9EHL - chains A and D of the 18 polymer chains in the assembly; structure by electron microscopy, 3.90 A resolution.

# Chain A
Protein: HIV-1 BG505 SOSIP gp120, Envelope glycoprotein gp120
From: Human immunodeficiency virus 1
Reference sequence: Q2N0S5 (Q2N0S5_HV1); the construct lacks a stretch of the UniProt sequence and is renumbered around it, so the offset changes along the chain: 33-141 = UniProt 32-140; 150-185 = UniProt 141-176; 187-309 = UniProt 186-308; 312-321 = UniProt 309-318; 2 more segments
Sequence (506 residues; each row starts with the number of its first residue; note: 12 numbers in that range are skipped by the numbering (no residue carries them; nothing is unmodelled there); a row labelled like 185A-185I holds insertion residues (185A, then the next letters in order)):
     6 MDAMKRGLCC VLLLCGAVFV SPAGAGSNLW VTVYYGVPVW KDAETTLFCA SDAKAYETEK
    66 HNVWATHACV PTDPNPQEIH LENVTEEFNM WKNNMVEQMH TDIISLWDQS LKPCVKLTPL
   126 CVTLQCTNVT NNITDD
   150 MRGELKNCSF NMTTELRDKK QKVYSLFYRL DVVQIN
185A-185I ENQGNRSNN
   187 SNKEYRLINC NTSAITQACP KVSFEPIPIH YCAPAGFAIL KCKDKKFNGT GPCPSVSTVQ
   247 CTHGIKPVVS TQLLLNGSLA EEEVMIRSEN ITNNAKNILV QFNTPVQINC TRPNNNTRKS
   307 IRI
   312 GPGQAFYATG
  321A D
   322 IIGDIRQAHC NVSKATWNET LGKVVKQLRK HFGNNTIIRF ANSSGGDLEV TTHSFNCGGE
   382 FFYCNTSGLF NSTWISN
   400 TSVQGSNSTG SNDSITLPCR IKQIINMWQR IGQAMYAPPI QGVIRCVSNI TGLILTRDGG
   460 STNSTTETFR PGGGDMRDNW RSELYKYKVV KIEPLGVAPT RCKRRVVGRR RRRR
Disordered / not traced: 6-32, 150-151, 185A-185I, 400-410, 506-513
Disulfide bonds: Cys-54/Cys-74, Cys-119/Cys-205, Cys-126/Cys-196, Cys-131/Cys-157, Cys-218/Cys-247, Cys-228/Cys-239, Cys-296/Cys-331, Cys-378/Cys-445, Cys-385/Cys-418
Glycans and other covalent adducts: N-acetylglucosamine (NAG) linked to Asn-88, Asn-133, Asn-156, Asn-160, Asn-234, Asn-295, Asn-301, Asn-339, Asn-363, Asn-386, Asn-392, Asn-448; glycan linked to Asn-197, Asn-262, Asn-276, Asn-332
Construct notes: engineered mutation Asn-332 (Thr330 in Q2N0S5), Cys-501 (Ala498 in Q2N0S5); insertion (509-513)
What the authors report for this chain:
  - post-translational modification sites: Asn-197, Asn-276 (citing earlier work)

# Chain D
Protein: HIV-1 BG505 SOSIP gp41
From: Human immunodeficiency virus 1
Reference sequence: Q2N0S5 (Q2N0S5_9HIV1); residues 512-664 here correspond to UniProt positions 509-661 (UniProt number = residue number - 3)
Sequence (153 residues; row label = number of the first residue in the row):
   512 AVGIGAVFLG FLGAAGSTMG AASMTLTVQA RNLLSGIVQQ QSNLLRAPEA QQHLLKLTVW
   572 GIKQLQARVL AVERYLRDQQ LLGIWGCSGK LICCTNVPWN SSWSNRNLSE IWDNMTWLQW
   632 DKEISNYTQI IYGLLEESQN QQEKNEQDLL ALD
Disordered / not traced: 512-517, 548-568
Disulfide bonds: Cys-598/Cys-604
Glycans and other covalent adducts: N-acetylglucosamine (NAG) linked to Asn-611, Asn-637
Construct notes: engineered mutation Pro-559 (Ile556 in Q2N0S5), Cys-605 (Thr602 in Q2N0S5)
Small-molecule neighbours: N-acetylglucosamine (NAG; 2-acetamido-2-deoxy-beta-D-glucopyranose): Leu-520, Gly-524, Ala-525, Ala-526, Gly-527, Ser-528

# How chain A and chain D interact
Pairs across the interface - 99 pairs, chain A then chain D:
  Leu-34(A) / Pro-609(D)
  Leu-34(A) / Trp-610(D)  hydrogen bond (backbone-backbone)
  Leu-34(A) / Leu-619(D)  hydrophobic
  Trp-35(A) / Asn-607(D)
  Trp-35(A) / Val-608(D)
  Trp-35(A) / Pro-609(D)  hydrophobic
  Val-36(A) / Thr-606(D)
  Val-36(A) / Val-608(D)  hydrogen bond (backbone-backbone)
  Val-36(A) / Trp-610(D)  hydrophobic
  Val-36(A) / Leu-646(D)  hydrophobic
  Thr-37(A) / Cys-604(D)
  Thr-37(A) / Cys-605(D)
  Val-38(A) / Leu-593(D)  hydrophobic
  Val-38(A) / Trp-596(D)  hydrophobic
  Val-38(A) / Cys-598(D)  hydrophobic
  Val-38(A) / Ile-603(D)
  Val-38(A) / Cys-604(D)  hydrogen bond (backbone-backbone)
  Tyr-39(A) / Leu-537(D)  hydrophobic
  Tyr-39(A) / Trp-623(D)
  Tyr-39(A) / Trp-628(D)  hydrophobic
  Tyr-40(A) / Leu-537(D)
  Tyr-40(A) / Leu-544(D)
  Tyr-40(A) / Tyr-586(D)
  Tyr-40(A) / Gln-590(D)
  Tyr-40(A) / Lys-601(D)
  Tyr-40(A) / Leu-602(D)
  Gly-41(A) / Leu-537(D)
  Gly-41(A) / Gln-540(D)
  Val-42(A) / Gln-540(D)
  Val-42(A) / Trp-628(D)  hydrophobic
  Pro-43(A) / Leu-523(D)  hydrophobic
  Pro-43(A) / Ala-525(D)
  Pro-43(A) / Ala-526(D)  hydrophobic
  Pro-43(A) / Ala-533(D)  hydrophobic
  Pro-43(A) / Gln-540(D)
  Pro-43(A) / Trp-628(D)
  Pro-43(A) / Leu-629(D)
  Val-44(A) / Trp-628(D)  hydrophobic
  Val-44(A) / Asp-632(D)
  Trp-45(A) / Leu-523(D)  hydrophobic
  Trp-45(A) / Ala-526(D)  hydrophobic
  Trp-45(A) / Leu-629(D)  hydrophobic
  Lys-46(A) / Asp-632(D)  salt bridge
  Thr-50(A) / Leu-581(D)
  Thr-51(A) / Lys-574(D)
  Thr-51(A) / Ala-578(D)
  Cys-54(A) / Trp-571(D)  hydrophobic
  Ala-70(A) / Trp-571(D)
  Thr-71(A) / Trp-571(D)
  Cys-74(A) / Trp-571(D)  hydrophobic
  Ile-84(A) / Leu-520(D)
  Leu-86(A) / Leu-523(D)
  Leu-86(A) / Ala-526(D)  hydrophobic
  Glu-87(A) / Gly-527(D)
  Asn-88(A) / Gly-527(D)  hydrogen bond (side chain-backbone)
  Asn-88(A) / Ser-528(D)
  Asp-107(A) / Trp-571(D)
  Asp-107(A) / Lys-574(D)  salt bridge
  Leu-111(A) / Trp-571(D)  hydrophobic
  Gln-114(A) / Val-570(D)
  Pro-220(A) / Ala-578(D)  hydrophobic
  Ala-221(A) / Leu-544(D)
  Ala-221(A) / Leu-545(D)
  Ala-221(A) / Ser-546(D)
  Ala-221(A) / Ala-582(D)
  Gly-222(A) / Leu-544(D)
  Ala-224(A) / Phe-522(D)  hydrophobic
  Thr-244(A) / Phe-522(D)
  Lys-490(A) / Arg-585(D)
  Ile-491(A) / Phe-522(D)  hydrophobic
  Ile-491(A) / Leu-523(D)  hydrophobic
  Ile-491(A) / Arg-585(D)  hydrogen bond (backbone-side chain)
  Glu-492(A) / Asp-632(D)
  Pro-493(A) / Leu-544(D)  hydrophobic
  Pro-493(A) / Asp-589(D)
  Leu-494(A) / Leu-592(D)  hydrophobic
  Leu-494(A) / Trp-596(D)  hydrophobic
  Leu-494(A) / Tyr-643(D)
  Val-496(A) / Trp-631(D)  hydrogen bond (backbone-side chain)
  Val-496(A) / Ile-642(D)  hydrophobic
  Val-496(A) / Tyr-643(D)  hydrophobic
  Ala-497(A) / Trp-623(D)  hydrophobic
  Pro-498(A) / Trp-610(D)  hydrophobic
  Pro-498(A) / Leu-619(D)
  Pro-498(A) / Ile-622(D)  hydrophobic
  Pro-498(A) / Trp-623(D)  hydrogen bond (backbone-side chain)
  Pro-498(A) / Trp-631(D)
  Thr-499(A) / Leu-619(D)
  Arg-500(A) / Leu-619(D)
  Cys-501(A) / Cys-605(D)  disulfide
  Lys-502(A) / Thr-606(D)
  Lys-502(A) / Asn-607(D)
  Arg-503(A) / Gly-597(D)  hydrogen bond (side chain-backbone)
  Arg-503(A) / Cys-605(D)  hydrogen bond (side chain-backbone)
  Arg-503(A) / Thr-606(D)  hydrogen bond (backbone-backbone)
  Arg-503(A) / Asn-607(D)
  Arg-503(A) / Gln-650(D)
  Arg-503(A) / Glu-654(D)  salt bridge
  Arg-504(A) / Asn-607(D)
Also at the interface, not in a pair above, chain A (52 interface residues in all): Leu-52, Phe-53, His-72, Gln-103, Phe-223, Gln-246, Gly-495
Also at the interface, not in a pair above, chain D (60 interface residues in all): Gly-521, Gly-524, Ser-534, Thr-536, Ala-541, Asn-543, Gln-575, Gln-577, Arg-617, Ser-636
Disulfides between the chains: Cys-501(A)/Cys-605(D)

# In short
52 residues of chain A face 60 of chain D across their interface, with 1 disulfide bond, 10 hydrogen bonds and
3 salt bridges. Polar pairs include Lys-46(A)/Asp-632(D), Asp-107(A)/Lys-574(D) and Arg-503(A)/Glu-654(D).
Chain D binds N-acetylglucosamine. The paper reports modification sites Asn-197(A) and Asn-276(A).
Chain A is HIV-1 BG505 SOSIP gp120, Envelope glycoprotein gp120 and chain D is HIV-1 BG505 SOSIP gp41, both
from Human immunodeficiency virus 1; the structure, Structure of HIV-1 BG505 SOSIP.664 Env trimer in complex
with IOMAmin5 and 10-1074 Broadly Neutralizing Antibodies ..., was determined by electron microscopy (same
publication as 9EHM).
